PDB entry 9D5B | electron microscopy, 3.08 A resolution | chains A and B of the 4 polymer chains in the assembly

Chain A (and B):
Molecule: Multi-ubiquitin domain-containing protein
Organism: Methylobacterium brachiatum
Notes: chain B of this document is another copy of the same molecule, construct and numbering; everything in this record applies to it too
Reference sequence: A0AAJ1WXN4 (A0AAJ1WXN4_9HYPH); numbering as in UniProt (aligned over 2-243)
Amino-acid sequence (261 residues; each row starts with the number of its first residue; numbers below 1 keep their minus sign (Met-17 is residue -17)):
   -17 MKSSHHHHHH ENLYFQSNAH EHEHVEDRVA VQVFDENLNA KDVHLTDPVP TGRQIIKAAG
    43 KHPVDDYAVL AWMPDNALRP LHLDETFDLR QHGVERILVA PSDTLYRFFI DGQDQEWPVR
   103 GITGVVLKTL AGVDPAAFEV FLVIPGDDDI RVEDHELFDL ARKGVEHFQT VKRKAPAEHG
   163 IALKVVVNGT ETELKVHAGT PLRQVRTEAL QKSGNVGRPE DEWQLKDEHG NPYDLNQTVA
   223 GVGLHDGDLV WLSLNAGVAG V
Unresolved in the structure: -17 to 9, 156-243
Construct notes: initiating methionine (-17); expression tag (-16 to 1)
Bound ions: Ca2+ site 1: Asp29, Val31 (shared with 2 residues of chain C); Ca2+ site 2 near Asp131 (its only coordinating residue here); Ca2+ site 3: Leu142, Arg144, Gly146, Glu148
From the paper describing this entry:
  - Ca2+ coordination: Asp131, Glu148

Chain A / chain B interface:
Pairs across the interface (50; chain A residue first):
  Asp47(A) - Arg89(B)  hydrogen bond (backbone-side chain)
  Asp47(A) - Phe91(B)
  Asp47(A) - Val147(B)
  Asp47(A) - His149(B)  salt bridge
  Asp48(A) - Arg89(B)
  Tyr49(A) - Arg89(B)
  Ala50(A) - Arg89(B)
  Leu60(A) - His64(B)
  Arg61(A) - His64(B)
  Arg61(A) - Glu67(B)  salt bridge
  Pro62(A) - Pro62(B)  hydrophobic
  Pro62(A) - His64(B)
  His64(A) - Leu60(B)
  His64(A) - Arg61(B)
  His64(A) - Pro62(B)
  His64(A) - Asp96(B)
  His64(A) - Glu98(B)  salt bridge
  Leu65(A) - Phe91(B)  hydrophobic
  Glu67(A) - Arg61(B)  salt bridge
  Ser84(A) - Arg89(B)  hydrogen bond (backbone-side chain)
  Ser84(A) - Val147(B)
  Asp85(A) - Tyr88(B)
  Asp85(A) - Arg89(B)  hydrogen bond (backbone-backbone)
  Asp85(A) - Lys145(B)
  Asp85(A) - Gly146(B)  hydrogen bond (side chain-backbone)
  Asp85(A) - Val147(B)
  Thr86(A) - Thr86(B)  hydrogen bond
  Thr86(A) - Leu87(B)  hydrogen bond (side chain-backbone)
  Thr86(A) - Tyr88(B)
  Leu87(A) - Thr86(B)  hydrogen bond (backbone-side chain)
  Leu87(A) - Leu87(B)  hydrogen bond (backbone-backbone)
  Leu87(A) - Arg89(B)
  Tyr88(A) - Thr86(B)
  Arg89(A) - Asp47(B)  hydrogen bond (side chain-backbone)
  Arg89(A) - Asp48(B)
  Arg89(A) - Tyr49(B)
  Arg89(A) - Ala50(B)
  Arg89(A) - Ser84(B)  hydrogen bond (side chain-backbone)
  Arg89(A) - Asp85(B)  hydrogen bond (backbone-backbone)
  Arg89(A) - Leu87(B)
  Phe91(A) - Asp47(B)
  Phe91(A) - Leu65(B)  hydrophobic
  Asp96(A) - His64(B)  salt bridge
  Glu98(A) - His64(B)  salt bridge
  Lys145(A) - Asp85(B)
  Gly146(A) - Asp85(B)  hydrogen bond (backbone-side chain)
  Val147(A) - Asp47(B)
  Val147(A) - Ser84(B)
  Val147(A) - Asp85(B)
  His149(A) - Asp47(B)  salt bridge

In short:
The chain A/chain B interface involves 23 residues from each chain; the contacts include 12 hydrogen bonds and
7 salt bridges. Polar pairs include Asp47(A)-His149(B), Arg61(A)-Glu67(B) and His64(A)-Glu98(B). Asp29(A) and
Val31(A) coordinate Ca2+ site 1. Leu142(A), Arg144(A), Gly146(A) and Glu148(A) coordinate Ca2+ site 3. From
the paper: Ca2+ coordination by Asp131(A) and Glu148(A).
Both chains are Multi-ubiquitin domain-containing protein (Methylobacterium brachiatum). Entry 9D5B (Structure
of Methylobacterium brachiatum multi-ubiquitin protein filament) was determined by electron microscopy,
deposited together with 8U38, 9CD2, 9D59 and 9D5A.
